Entry 7WY5 (electron microscopy, 2.83 A resolution); this record covers chains A and B of the 5 polymer chains in the assembly.

Chain A:
Name: engineered mini G alpha q subunit
Source organism: Homo sapiens
Chain sequence (362 residues; each row starts with the number of its first residue; note: 26 numbers in that range are skipped by the numbering (no residue carries them; nothing is unmodelled there)):
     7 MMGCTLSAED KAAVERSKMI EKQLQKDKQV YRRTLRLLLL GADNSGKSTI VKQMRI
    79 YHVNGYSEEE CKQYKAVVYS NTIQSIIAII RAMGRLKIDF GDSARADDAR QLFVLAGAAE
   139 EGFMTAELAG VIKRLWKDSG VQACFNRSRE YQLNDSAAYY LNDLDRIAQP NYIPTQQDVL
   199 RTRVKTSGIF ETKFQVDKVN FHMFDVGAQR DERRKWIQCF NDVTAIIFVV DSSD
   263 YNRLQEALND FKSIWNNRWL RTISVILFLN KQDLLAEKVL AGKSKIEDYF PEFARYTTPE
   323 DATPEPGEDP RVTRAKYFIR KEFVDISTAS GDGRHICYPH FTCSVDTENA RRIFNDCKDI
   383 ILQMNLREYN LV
Not modelled in the structure: 7-14, 79-203, 263

Chain B:
Name: Guanine nucleotide-binding protein G(I)/G(S)/G(T) subunit beta-1
Source organism: Homo sapiens
UniProtKB: P62873 (GBB1_HUMAN); residues 2-340 here = UniProt positions 2-340
Chain sequence (345 residues; numbered -4 to 340; the number before each row is that of its first residue; numbers below 1 keep their minus sign (Met-4 is residue -4)):
    -4 MGSLLQSELD QLRQEAEQLK NQIRDARKAC ADATLSQITN NIDPVGRIQM RTRRTLRGHL
    56 AKIYAMHWGT DSRLLVSASQ DGKLIIWDSY TTNKVHAIPL RSSWVMTCAY APSGNYVACG
   116 GLDNICSIYN LKTREGNVRV SRELAGHTGY LSCCRFLDDN QIVTSSGDTT CALWDIETGQ
   176 QTTTFTGHTG DVMSLSLAPD TRLFVSGACD ASAKLWDVRE GMCRQTFTGH ESDINAICFF
   236 PNGNAFATGS DDATCRLFDL RADQELMTYS HDNIICGITS VSFSKSGRLL LAGYDDFNCN
   296 VWDALKADRA GVLAGHDNRV SCLGVTDDGM AVATGSWDSF LKIWN
Not modelled in the structure: -4 to 2
Sequence notes: initiating methionine (-4); expression tag (-3 to 1)
UniProt features mapped onto this chain:
  - modified residue: Ser2 (N-acetylserine), His266 (Phosphohistidine)
  - natural variant: Leu30 (L30F: In MRD42; uncertain significance), Arg52 (R52G: In MRD42), Gly64 (G64V: In MRD42), Asp76 (D76E: In MRD42; D76G: In MRD42), Gly77 (G77S: In MRD42), Lys78 (K78R: In MRD42), Ile80 (I80N: In MRD42; I80T: In MRD42), His91 (H91R: In MRD42; uncertain significance), Ala92 (A92T: In MRD42), Pro94 (P94S: In MRD42), Leu95 (L95P: In MRD42), Arg96 (R96L: In MRD42), 5 further natural variant entries in UniProt

How chain A and chain B interact:
Contacting residue pairs - 42 pairs, chain A then chain B:
  Ala19(A) with Asn88(B)
  Ser23(A) with Lys89(B)
  Ile26(A) with Lys89(B); Ala92(B), hydrophobic
  Glu27(A) with Lys89(B), salt bridge
  Leu30(A) with Lys78(B); Lys89(B)
  Asp33(A) with Lys78(B), salt bridge
  Lys34(A) with Leu55(B)
  Tyr37(A) with Ala56(B)
  Thr204(A) with Asn119(B), hydrogen bond (backbone-side chain); His142(B)
  Ser205(A) with Asn119(B)
  Gly206(A) with Leu117(B); Asn119(B)
  Ile207(A) with Trp99(B); Leu117(B); Asp118(B)
  Phe222(A) with Trp99(B)
  Ala226(A) with Asn119(B); Thr143(B)
  Gln227(A) with Leu117(B); Tyr145(B)
  Arg228(A) with Gly162(B); Asp186(B), salt bridge
  Arg232(A) with Cys204(B); Asp228(B), salt bridge
  Lys233(A) with Tyr145(B); Met188(B); Asp228(B), salt bridge; Asn230(B)
  Trp234(A) with Tyr145(B)
  Gln236(A) with Tyr59(B); Arg314(B)
  Cys237(A) with Tyr59(B); Trp99(B)
  Asn239(A) with Lys57(B), hydrogen bond; Trp332(B)
  Asp240(A) with Lys57(B), salt bridge
  Arg280(A) with Asp290(B), hydrogen bond (side chain-backbone)
  Trp281(A) with Arg314(B); Trp332(B), hydrophobic
Other interface residues (no listed pair), chain A (27 interface residues in all): Arg22, Phe238
Other interface residues (no listed pair), chain B (36 interface residues in all): Gly53, Gln75, Asp76, Ile80, Val90, His91, Gly144, Asp163, Thr164, Thr184, Gly185, Cys271

Overview:
27 residues of chain A and 36 residues of chain B are in contact, with 3 hydrogen bonds and 6 salt bridges.
Among the polar pairs are Glu27(A)-Lys89(B), Asp33(A)-Lys78(B) and Arg228(A)-Asp186(B).
Chain A is engineered mini G alpha q subunit and chain B is Guanine nucleotide-binding protein G(I)/G(S)/G(T)
subunit beta-1, both from Homo sapiens; the structure, ADGRL3/Gq complex, was determined by electron
microscopy together with 7X10, 7WY8 and 7WYB from the same study.
